8VVK - chains A and H of the 3 polymer chains in the assembly; structure by X-ray diffraction, 2.61 A resolution.

== Chain A ==
Protein: GP38
Organism: Crimean-Congo hemorrhagic fever virus
UniProtKB: Q8JSZ3 (GP_CCHFI); residues 248-515 here = UniProt positions 248-515
Chain sequence (268 residues; numbered 248 to 515; the number before each row is that of its first residue):
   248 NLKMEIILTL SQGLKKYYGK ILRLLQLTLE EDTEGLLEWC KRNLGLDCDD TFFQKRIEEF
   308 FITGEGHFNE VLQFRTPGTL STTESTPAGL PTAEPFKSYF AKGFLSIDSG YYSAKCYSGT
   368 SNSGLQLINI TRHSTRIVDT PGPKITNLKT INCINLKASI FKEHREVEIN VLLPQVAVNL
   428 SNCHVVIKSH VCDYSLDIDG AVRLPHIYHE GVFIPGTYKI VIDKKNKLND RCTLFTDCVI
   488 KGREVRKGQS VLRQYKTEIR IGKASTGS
Not modelled in the structure: 248-252, 322-341, 513-515
Disulfide bonds: Cys-287/Cys-295, Cys-363/Cys-439, Cys-400/Cys-485, Cys-430/Cys-479
Covalent attachments: N-acetylglucosamine (NAG) linked to Asn-376, Asn-426

== Chain H ==
Protein: ADI-46143 Fab Heavy Chain
Organism: Homo sapiens
Notes: antibody fragment or engineered binder
Chain sequence (224 residues; numbered 1 to 214 plus 10 insertion-coded residues; the number before each row is that of its first residue; a row labelled like 35A-35B holds insertion residues (35A, then the next letters in order)):
     1 QLQLQESGPG LEKPSETLSL TCIVSGGSIS SSDYF
35A-35B WG
    36 WIRQPPGKGL EWIGSIYYSG STYYNPSLKS RVTTSVDTSK NQFSLKV
82A-82C MSV
    83 TAADTAMYYC ARGGYGGY
100A-100E ESDAY
   101 DIWGQGTMVT VSSASTKGPS VFPLAPSSKS TSGGTAALGC LVKDYFPEPV TVSWNSGALT
   161 SGVHTFPAVL QSSGLYSLSS VVTVPSSSLG TQTYICNVNH KPSNTKVDKK VEPK
Disulfide bonds: Cys-22/Cys-92, Cys-140/Cys-196

== How chain A and chain H interact ==
Residue-residue contacts (27):
  Asp-386(A) / Asp-100C(H)
  Thr-387(A) / Gly-99(H)
  Thr-387(A) / Asp-100C(H)  hydrogen bond
  Pro-388(A) / Phe-35(H)  hydrophobic
  Pro-388(A) / Tyr-97(H)
  Pro-388(A) / Gly-98(H)  hydrogen bond (backbone-backbone)
  Pro-388(A) / Asp-100C(H)
  Gly-389(A) / Tyr-58(H)  hydrogen bond (backbone-side chain)
  Gly-389(A) / Tyr-97(H)
  Pro-390(A) / Tyr-58(H)
  Pro-390(A) / Tyr-97(H)
  Lys-391(A) / Ser-56(H)  hydrogen bond
  Lys-391(A) / Thr-57(H)  hydrogen bond (side chain-backbone)
  Lys-391(A) / Tyr-58(H)
  Ile-487(A) / Gly-98(H)
  Ile-487(A) / Gly-99(H)
  Lys-488(A) / Tyr-100(H)
  Gly-489(A) / Gly-99(H)
  Gly-489(A) / Tyr-100(H)
  Arg-490(A) / Tyr-100(H)  hydrogen bond (backbone-backbone)
  Arg-490(A) / Glu-100A(H)  salt bridge
  Glu-491(A) / Tyr-100(H)
  Arg-500(A) / Gly-99(H)  hydrogen bond (side chain-backbone)
  Arg-500(A) / Tyr-100(H)  hydrogen bond (side chain-backbone)
  Arg-500(A) / Glu-100A(H)
  Arg-500(A) / Ser-100B(H)
  Tyr-502(A) / Gly-98(H)
Also at the interface, not in a pair above, chain H (12 interface residues in all): Gly-96
Interface features reported in the paper:
  - epitope / paratope residues, chain A: Pro-388(A)

== Summary ==
Chain A and chain H form an interface of 13 and 12 residues respectively; the contacts include 8 hydrogen
bonds and 1 salt bridge. Polar contacts include Arg-490(A)/Glu-100A(H), Thr-387(A)/Asp-100C(H) and
Gly-389(A)/Tyr-58(H). N-acetylglucosamine is covalently linked to Asn-376(A) and Asn-426(A). The paper reports
the epitope/paratope residue Pro-388(A).
Here chain A is GP38 (Crimean-Congo hemorrhagic fever virus) and chain H is ADI-46143 Fab Heavy Chain (Homo
sapiens). Entry 8VVK (CCHFV GP38 bound to ADI-46143 Fab) was determined by X-ray diffraction (same publication
as 8VWW and 8VVL).
